5NM9 - chains A and C of the 3 polymer chains in the assembly; structure by X-ray diffraction, 2.43 A resolution.

# Chain A
Name: Mothers against decapentaplegic homolog
Organism: Trichoplax adhaerens
Notes: fragment: MH1 domain
Reference sequence: B3S7S5 (B3S7S5_TRIAD); residues 1-140 here = UniProt positions 1-140
Sequence (143 residues; each row starts with the number of its first residue; numbers below 1 keep their minus sign (Gly-2 is residue -2)):
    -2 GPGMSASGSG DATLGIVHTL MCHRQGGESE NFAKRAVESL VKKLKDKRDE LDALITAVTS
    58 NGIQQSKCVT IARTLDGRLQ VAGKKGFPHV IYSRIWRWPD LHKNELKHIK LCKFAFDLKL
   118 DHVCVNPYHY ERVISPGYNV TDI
Unresolved in the structure: -2 to 8, 131-140
Sequence notes: expression tag (-2 to 0)
Metal / ion sites: Zn2+: Cys65, Cys109, Cys121, His126

# Chain C
Molecule: 18-nt DNA strand
Sequence (18 nucleotides; numbered 1 to 18; the number before each row is that of its first residue):
     1 ATGCGGGCGC GCCCGCAT

# Interface between chain A and chain C
Residue-residue contacts (11):
  Arg32(A) with DG9(C), salt bridge to the phosphate
  Thr71(A) with DC10(C), phosphate contact; DG11(C), phosphate contact
  Leu72(A) with DG11(C), hydrogen bond to the phosphate
  Leu76(A) with DC10(C), phosphate contact
  Gln77(A) with DG9(C), phosphate contact; DC10(C), hydrogen bond to the phosphate
  Val78(A) with DG9(C), phosphate contact
  Ala79(A) with DG9(C), hydrogen bond to the phosphate
  Lys82(A) with DG11(C), hydrogen bond to the base; DC12(C), base contact
Also at the interface, not in a pair above, chain A (11 interface residues in all): Lys40, Arg75, Gly80
Also at the interface, not in a pair above, chain C (5 interface residues in all): DC8

# Summary
Chain A and chain C form an interface of 11 and 5 residues respectively, with 4 hydrogen bonds and 1 salt
bridge. Polar contacts include Lys82(A)-DG11(C), Leu72(A)-DG11(C) and Gln77(A)-DC10(C). Cys65(A), Cys109(A),
Cys121(A) and His126(A) form the Zn2+ site.
Here chain A is Mothers against decapentaplegic homolog (Trichoplax adhaerens) and chain C is an 18-nt DNA
strand. Entry 5NM9 (Crystal structure of the placozoa Trichoplax adhaerens Smad4-MH1 bound to the GGCGC site)
was determined by X-ray diffraction (same publication as 5MEY, 5MEZ, 5MF0, 5OD6 and 5ODG).
